2KZT - chains A and B; structure by solution NMR.

# Chain A
Protein: Programmed cell death protein 4
Organism: Homo sapiens
Notes: fragment: MA-3 Region, residues 157-318
UniProtKB: Q53EL6 (PDCD4_HUMAN); residues 157-318 here = UniProt positions 157-318
Chain sequence (163 residues; numbered 156 to 318; the number before each row is that of its first residue):
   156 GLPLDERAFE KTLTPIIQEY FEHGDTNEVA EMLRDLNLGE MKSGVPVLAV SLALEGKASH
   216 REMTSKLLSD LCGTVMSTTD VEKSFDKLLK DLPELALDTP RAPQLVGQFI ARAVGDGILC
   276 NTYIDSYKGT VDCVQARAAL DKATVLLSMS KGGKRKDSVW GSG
Construct notes: expression tag (156)
Curated features (UniProtKB/Swiss-Prot):
  - motif: Asp241 to Leu250 (Nuclear localization signal)
  - modified residue (Phosphoserine): Ser313, Ser317
  - mutagenesis: Glu174 (E174A: Reduced inhibition of EIF4A1 helicase activity), Glu210 (E210A: Reduced inhibition of EIF4A1 helicase activity. Strongly reduced inhibition of translation), Glu249 (E249A: Reduced interaction with EIF4A1), Leu252 (L252A: Strongly reduced interaction with EIF4A1. Reduced inhibition of EIF4A1 helicase activity. Strongly reduced inhibition of translation), Asp253 (D253A: Strongly reduced interaction with EIF4A1. Strongly reduced inhibition of translation. Reduced inhibition of EIF4A1 helicase activity), Pro255 (P255A: Reduced inhibition of EIF4A1 helicase activity. Strongly reduced inhibition of translation)
Reported in the primary citation:
  - mutagenesis - E249A/D253A: abolished binding to eIF4A

# Chain B
Protein: Programmed cell death protein 4
Organism: Mus musculus
Notes: fragment: MA-3 Region, residues 319-449
UniProtKB: Q61823 (PDCD4_MOUSE); residues 319-449 here = UniProt positions 319-449
Chain sequence (131 residues; row label = number of the first residue in the row):
   319 GGQQPVNHLV KEIDMLLKEY LLSGDISEAE HCLKELEVPH FHHELVYEAI VMVLESTGES
   379 AFKMILDLLK SLWKSSTITI DQMKRGYERI YNEIPDINLD VPHSYSVLER FVEECFQAGI
   439 ISKQLRDLCP S
Curated features (UniProtKB/Swiss-Prot):
  - motif: Pro448, Ser449 (Nuclear localization signal)
  - mutagenesis: Asp414 (D414A: Strongly reduced interaction with EIF4A1), Asp418 (D418A: Strongly reduced interaction with EIF4A1)
Reported in the primary citation:
  - mutagenesis - D414A/D418A: unchanged binding to eIF4A

# Chain A / chain B interface
Pairs across the interface (29):
  Glu217(A) - Lys329(B)
  Arg256(A) - His349(B)
  Arg256(A) - Cys350(B)
  Arg256(A) - Glu353(B)
  Gln259(A) - Glu346(B)
  Arg267(A) - Lys329(B)
  Asp296(A) - Leu340(B)
  Asp296(A) - Ser341(B)
  Lys297(A) - Glu337(B)
  Lys297(A) - Ser341(B)
  Lys297(A) - Glu346(B)
  Val300(A) - Lys336(B)
  Val300(A) - Glu337(B)
  Val300(A) - Leu340(B)
  Ser303(A) - Lys336(B)
  Met304(A) - Lys329(B)
  Met304(A) - Asp332(B)
  Met304(A) - Met333(B)
  Met304(A) - Lys336(B)
  Ser305(A) - Lys329(B)
  Asp312(A) - Asn325(B)
  Asp312(A) - Lys329(B)
  Trp315(A) - Gln322(B)
  Trp315(A) - Pro323(B)
  Trp315(A) - Asn325(B)
  Ser317(A) - Pro323(B)
  Gly318(A) - Gly319(B)
  Gly318(A) - Gly320(B)
  Gly318(A) - Gln321(B)
Interface residues without a listed pair, chain A (18 interface residues in all): His178, Met218, Lys311, Gly316
Interface residues without a listed pair, chain B (18 interface residues in all): His326
From the paper, about this interface:
  - residue pairs: Glu217(A)-Lys329(B) (salt bridge), Arg256(A)-Glu353(B) (salt bridge), Lys297(A)-Glu337(B) (salt bridge), Lys297(A)-Glu346(B) (salt bridge)

# Summary
The chain A/chain B interface involves 18 residues from each chain. The paper describes salt bridges between
Glu217(A) and Lys329(B), Arg256(A) and Glu353(B) and Lys297(A) and Glu337(B) among others. From the paper:
E249A/D253A of chain A abolish binding to eIF4A; D414A/D418A of chain B leave binding to eIF4A unchanged.
Chain A is Programmed cell death protein 4 (Homo sapiens) and chain B is Programmed cell death protein 4 (Mus
musculus); the structure, Structure of the Tandem MA-3 Region of Pdcd4, was determined by solution NMR.
